Entry 4G1G (X-ray diffraction, 2.20 A resolution); this record covers chains A and B.

== Chain A (and B) ==
Name: Matrix protein
Organism: Newcastle disease virus
Notes: chain B of this document is another copy of the same molecule, construct and numbering; everything in this record applies to it too
UniProt: P11206 (MATRX_NDVA); residues 1-364 here = UniProt positions 1-364
Sequence (364 residues; each row starts with the number of its first residue):
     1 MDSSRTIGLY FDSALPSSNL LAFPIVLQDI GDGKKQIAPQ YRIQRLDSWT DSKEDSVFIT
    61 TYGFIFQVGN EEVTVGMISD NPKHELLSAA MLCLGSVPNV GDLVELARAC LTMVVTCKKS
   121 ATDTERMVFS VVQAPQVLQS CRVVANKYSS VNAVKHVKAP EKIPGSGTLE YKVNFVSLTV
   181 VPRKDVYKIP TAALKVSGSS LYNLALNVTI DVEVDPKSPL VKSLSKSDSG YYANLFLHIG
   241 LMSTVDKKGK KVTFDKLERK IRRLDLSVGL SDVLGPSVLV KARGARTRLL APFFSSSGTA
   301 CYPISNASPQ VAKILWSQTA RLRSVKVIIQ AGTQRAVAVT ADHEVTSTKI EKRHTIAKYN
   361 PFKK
Unresolved in the structure: 1-14, 27, 48-53, 70-82, 364 (chain B: 1-7, 70-72)
Swiss-Prot annotation at these positions:
  - motif: F23 to V26 (FPIV motif)
From the paper describing this entry:
  - contacts within the chain: E258-R262

== How chain A and chain B interact ==
Residue-residue contacts - 106 pairs, chain A then chain B:
  P24(A) with K222(B); S223(B)
  V26(A) with K222(B), hydrogen bond (backbone-side chain)
  K118(A) with Q330(B); V337(B), hydrogen bond (side chain-backbone); T340(B), hydrogen bond (side chain-backbone); D342(B), salt bridge
  K119(A) with N234(B), hydrogen bond (side chain-backbone); Q330(B), hydrogen bond (backbone-side chain)
  S120(A) with N203(B); F236(B); Q330(B), hydrogen bond; Q334(B), hydrogen bond
  A121(A) with N203(B), hydrogen bond (backbone-side chain); F236(B); H238(B)
  T122(A) with L194(B); H238(B)
  D123(A) with T191(B); L194(B); K195(B)
  T124(A) with N306(B), hydrogen bond (side chain-backbone); A307(B), hydrogen bond (side chain-backbone)
  E125(A) with N234(B); L235(B); F236(B), hydrogen bond (side chain-backbone); A307(B), hydrogen bond (backbone-backbone); S308(B)
  R126(A) with Q334(B)
  V128(A) with Q334(B); A338(B), hydrophobic
  S130(A) with A338(B), hydrogen bond (side chain-backbone)
  N146(A) with R335(B), hydrogen bond
  Y148(A) with R335(B); A338(B), hydrophobic
  S150(A) with Q334(B), hydrogen bond
  V154(A) with Q310(B)
  K158(A) with Q310(B)
  P160(A) with Q310(B)
  E161(A) with S223(B), hydrogen bond; A233(B); N234(B), hydrogen bond (backbone-backbone); Q310(B); V311(B)
  K162(A) with K222(B); S223(B); L224(B), hydrogen bond (side chain-backbone); S225(B); N234(B)
  I163(A) with N234(B)
  P164(A) with N234(B)
  G165(A) with N207(B); F236(B)
  S166(A) with N207(B)
  T191(A) with D123(B)
  L194(A) with T122(B); D123(B)
  K195(A) with D123(B)
  N203(A) with A121(B), hydrogen bond (side chain-backbone)
  N207(A) with G165(B); S166(B)
  P219(A) with K222(B)
  K222(A) with P24(B); V26(B); Q28(B), hydrogen bond; K162(B)
  S223(A) with E161(B), hydrogen bond; K162(B)
  L224(A) with K162(B), hydrogen bond (backbone-side chain)
  A233(A) with E161(B)
  N234(A) with E125(B); E161(B), hydrogen bond (backbone-backbone); I163(B); P164(B)
  L235(A) with E125(B)
  F236(A) with S120(B); A121(B); E125(B), hydrogen bond (backbone-side chain); G165(B)
  H238(A) with A121(B); T122(B)
  N306(A) with T124(B)
  A307(A) with E125(B), hydrogen bond (backbone-backbone)
  S308(A) with E125(B)
  P309(A) with V154(B), hydrophobic
  Q310(A) with V154(B); K158(B), hydrogen bond (side chain-backbone); P160(B); E161(B), hydrogen bond; K313(B), hydrogen bond
  V311(A) with E161(B)
  K313(A) with Q310(B)
  Q330(A) with K119(B), hydrogen bond (side chain-backbone); S120(B), hydrogen bond
  Q334(A) with S120(B), hydrogen bond; R126(B); V128(B); Y148(B); S150(B), hydrogen bond
  R335(A) with Y148(B)
  V337(A) with K118(B), hydrogen bond (backbone-side chain)
  A338(A) with V128(B), hydrophobic; S130(B), hydrogen bond (backbone-side chain); Y148(B), hydrophobic
  T340(A) with K118(B), hydrogen bond (backbone-side chain)
  D342(A) with K118(B), salt bridge
Other interface residues (no listed pair), chain A (61 interface residues in all): I25, A159, S225, Y232, L237, I314, V339, A341
Other interface residues (no listed pair), chain B (60 interface residues in all): I25, N146, A159, P219, L237, P309, I314, A341

== In short ==
Chain A and chain B form an interface of 61 and 60 residues respectively, with 35 hydrogen bonds and 2 salt
bridges. Among the polar pairs are K118(A)-D342(B), V26(A)-K222(B) and K118(A)-V337(B). The paper reports
contacts within the chain involving E258(A) and R262(A).
Both chains are Matrix protein (Newcastle disease virus). Entry 4G1G (Crystal structure of Newcastle disease
virus matrix protein) was determined by X-ray diffraction, deposited together with 4G1O and 4G1L.
